Entry 6COX (X-ray diffraction, 2.80 A resolution); this record covers chains A and B.

# Chain A (and B)
Protein: Cyclooxygenase-2
From: Mus musculus
Notes: EC 1.14.99.1; chain B of this document is another copy of the same molecule, construct and numbering; everything in this record applies to it too
UniProtKB: Q05769 (PGH2_MOUSE); the construct lacks a stretch of the UniProt sequence, so the offset changes along the chain: 33-105 = UniProt 18-90; 106-618 = UniProt 92-604
Chain sequence (587 residues; row label = number of the first residue in the row):
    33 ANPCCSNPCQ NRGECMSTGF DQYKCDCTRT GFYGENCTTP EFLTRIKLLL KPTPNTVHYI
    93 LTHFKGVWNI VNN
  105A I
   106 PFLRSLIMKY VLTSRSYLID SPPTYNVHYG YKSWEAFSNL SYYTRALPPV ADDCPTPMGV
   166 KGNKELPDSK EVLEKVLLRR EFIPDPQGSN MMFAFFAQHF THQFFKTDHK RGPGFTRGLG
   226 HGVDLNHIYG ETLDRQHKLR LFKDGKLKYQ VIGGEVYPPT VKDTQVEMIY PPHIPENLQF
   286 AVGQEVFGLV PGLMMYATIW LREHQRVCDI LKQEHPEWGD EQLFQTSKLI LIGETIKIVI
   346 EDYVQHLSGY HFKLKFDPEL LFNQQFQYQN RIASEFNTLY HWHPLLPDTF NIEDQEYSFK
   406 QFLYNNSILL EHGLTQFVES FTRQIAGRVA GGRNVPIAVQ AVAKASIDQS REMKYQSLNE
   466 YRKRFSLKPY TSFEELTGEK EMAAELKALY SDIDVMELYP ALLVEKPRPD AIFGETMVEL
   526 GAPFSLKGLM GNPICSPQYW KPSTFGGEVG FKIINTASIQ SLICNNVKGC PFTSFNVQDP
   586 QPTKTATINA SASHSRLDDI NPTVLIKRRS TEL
Unresolved in the structure: 584-618
Disulfide bonds: Cys36-Cys47, Cys37-Cys159, Cys41-Cys57, Cys59-Cys69, Cys569-Cys575
Glycans and other covalent adducts: N-acetylglucosamine (NAG) linked to Asn68, Asn144, Asn410
Construct notes: conflict Gln310 (Asn296 in Q05769), Lys333 (Arg319 in Q05769)
Metal / ion sites: heme Fe near His388 (its only coordinating residue here)
Small-molecule neighbours:
  - heme (HEM): Tyr148, Ala199, Phe200, Ala202, Gln203, Thr206, His207, Phe210, Lys211, Thr212, His214, Val295, Asn382, Tyr385, His386, Trp387, His388, Leu391, Leu408, Val444, Val447, Ala450, Ser451, Gln454
  - S58 (1-phenylsulfonamide-3-trifluoromethyl-5-parabromophenylpyrazole): His90, Val116, Arg120, Gln192, Val349, Leu352, Ser353, Gly354, Tyr355, Leu359, Phe381, Leu384, Tyr385, Trp387, Arg513, Ala516, Ile517, Phe518, Met522, Val523, Gly526, Ala527, Ser530, Leu531
UniProt features mapped onto this chain:
  - active site: His207 (Proton acceptor), Tyr385 (For cyclooxygenase activity)
  - binding site (substrate): Arg120, Tyr355
  - binding site (heme b): His388
  - site: Ser530 (Aspirin-acetylated serine), Asn606 (Not glycosylated)
  - modified residue: Cys540 (S-nitrosocysteine), Ser579 (O-acetylserine)
  - glycosylation (N-linked (GlcNAc...) asparagine): Asn68, Asn144, Asn410, Asn594

# Chain A / chain B interface
Residue-residue contacts (105):
  Glu46(A) - Lys546(B)  salt bridge
  Glu46(A) - Ser548(B)
  Met48(A) - Trp323(B)  hydrophobic
  Met48(A) - Gln327(B)
  Ser49(A) - His320(B)  hydrogen bond (backbone-side chain)
  Ser49(A) - Glu322(B)  hydrogen bond
  Ser49(A) - Trp323(B)  hydrogen bond
  Thr50(A) - Glu322(B)  hydrogen bond (backbone-side chain)
  Gly51(A) - Glu322(B)  hydrogen bond (backbone-side chain)
  Phe52(A) - Glu322(B)
  Asp58(A) - Lys546(B)
  Asp58(A) - Pro547(B)
  Asp58(A) - Ser548(B)  hydrogen bond
  Thr60(A) - Lys546(B)
  Thr60(A) - Pro547(B)
  Arg61(A) - Glu364(B)  salt bridge
  Arg61(A) - Phe367(B)
  Arg61(A) - Pro542(B)  hydrogen bond (side chain-backbone)
  Arg61(A) - Trp545(B)  hydrogen bond (side chain-backbone)
  Ser126(A) - Gln543(B)
  Pro127(A) - Tyr373(B)
  Pro127(A) - Ser541(B)
  Pro127(A) - Gln543(B)  hydrogen bond (backbone-side chain)
  Pro127(A) - Tyr544(B)
  Pro128(A) - Tyr544(B)  hydrogen bond (backbone-side chain)
  Thr129(A) - Gln543(B)
  Thr129(A) - Tyr544(B)
  Tyr134(A) - Glu326(B)  hydrogen bond
  Tyr134(A) - Gln330(B)
  Tyr136(A) - Glu326(B)
  Tyr136(A) - Gln327(B)  hydrogen bond (side chain-backbone)
  Tyr136(A) - Gln330(B)
  Lys137(A) - Gln543(B)  hydrogen bond (side chain-backbone)
  Lys137(A) - Thr549(B)  hydrogen bond
  Ser138(A) - Gln330(B)
  Ser138(A) - Leu334(B)
  Trp139(A) - Asp229(B)
  Trp139(A) - Gln330(B)
  Trp139(A) - Ile337(B)  hydrophobic
  Trp139(A) - Asn537(B)
  Trp139(A) - Pro538(B)  hydrophobic
  Glu140(A) - Leu238(B)
  Glu140(A) - Gln330(B)
  Phe142(A) - Pro538(B)  hydrophobic
  Phe142(A) - Tyr544(B)
  Asp229(A) - Trp139(B)
  Leu238(A) - Glu140(B)
  His320(A) - Ser49(B)  hydrogen bond (side chain-backbone)
  Pro321(A) - Phe52(B)
  Glu322(A) - Ser49(B)  hydrogen bond
  Glu322(A) - Thr50(B)  hydrogen bond (side chain-backbone)
  Glu322(A) - Gly51(B)  hydrogen bond (side chain-backbone)
  Glu322(A) - Phe52(B)
  Trp323(A) - Met48(B)
  Trp323(A) - Ser49(B)  hydrogen bond
  Glu326(A) - Tyr134(B)  hydrogen bond
  Glu326(A) - Tyr136(B)
  Gln327(A) - Met48(B)
  Gln327(A) - Tyr136(B)  hydrogen bond (backbone-side chain)
  Gln330(A) - Tyr134(B)
  Gln330(A) - Tyr136(B)
  Gln330(A) - Ser138(B)
  Gln330(A) - Trp139(B)
  Gln330(A) - Glu140(B)
  Lys333(A) - Trp139(B)
  Ile337(A) - Trp139(B)  hydrophobic
  Glu364(A) - Arg61(B)  salt bridge
  Phe367(A) - Arg61(B)
  Phe367(A) - Gln370(B)  hydrogen bond (backbone-side chain)
  Gln369(A) - Gln370(B)  hydrogen bond (backbone-side chain)
  Gln370(A) - Phe367(B)  hydrogen bond (side chain-backbone)
  Gln370(A) - Gln369(B)  hydrogen bond (side chain-backbone)
  Phe371(A) - Gln372(B)  hydrogen bond (backbone-side chain)
  Gln372(A) - Phe371(B)  hydrogen bond (side chain-backbone)
  Gln372(A) - Gln372(B)
  Gln372(A) - Tyr373(B)  hydrogen bond (side chain-backbone)
  Tyr373(A) - Pro127(B)
  Tyr373(A) - Gln372(B)  hydrogen bond (backbone-side chain)
  Tyr373(A) - Gln374(B)
  Gln374(A) - Tyr373(B)
  Gln374(A) - Gln374(B)
  Asn537(A) - Trp139(B)
  Pro538(A) - Trp139(B)  hydrophobic
  Pro538(A) - Phe142(B)  hydrophobic
  Ser541(A) - Pro127(B)
  Pro542(A) - Arg61(B)  hydrogen bond (backbone-side chain)
  Gln543(A) - Glu46(B)
  Gln543(A) - Ser126(B)
  Gln543(A) - Pro127(B)  hydrogen bond (side chain-backbone)
  Gln543(A) - Thr129(B)
  Gln543(A) - Lys137(B)  hydrogen bond (backbone-side chain)
  Tyr544(A) - Pro127(B)
  Tyr544(A) - Pro128(B)  hydrogen bond (side chain-backbone)
  Tyr544(A) - Thr129(B)
  Tyr544(A) - Phe142(B)
  Trp545(A) - Arg61(B)  hydrogen bond (backbone-side chain)
  Lys546(A) - Glu46(B)  salt bridge
  Lys546(A) - Asp58(B)
  Lys546(A) - Thr60(B)
  Lys546(A) - Arg61(B)
  Pro547(A) - Asp58(B)
  Pro547(A) - Thr60(B)
  Ser548(A) - Glu46(B)
  Ser548(A) - Asp58(B)  hydrogen bond
  Thr549(A) - Lys137(B)  hydrogen bond
Other interface residues (no listed pair), chain A (56 interface residues in all): Asp125, Val228, Glu319, Leu334, Asn368, Ile539
Other interface residues (no listed pair), chain B (56 interface residues in all): Asp125, Val228, Glu319, Pro321, Lys333, Asn368, Ile539

# Overview
Chain A and chain B each contribute 56 residues to their interface; the contacts include 36 hydrogen bonds and
4 salt bridges. Polar pairs include Glu46(A)-Lys546(B), Arg61(A)-Glu364(B) and Ser49(A)-His320(B). Bound to
chain A: heme and compound S58.
Both chains are Cyclooxygenase-2 (Mus musculus). Entry 6COX (Cyclooxygenase-2 (prostaglandin synthase-2)
complexed with a selective inhibitor, sc-558 in I222 space group) was determined by X-ray diffraction (same
publication as 1CX2, 3PGH, 4COX and 5COX).
